Entry 9HAM (electron microscopy, 5.06 A resolution (low resolution: residue-level contacts below are approximate; hydrogen-bond / salt-bridge calls are withheld)); this record covers chains A and Z of the 13 polymer chains in the assembly.

# Chain A
Molecule: 23S ribosomal RNA
Organism: Escherichia coli
Sequence (2904 nucleotides; row label = number of the first residue in the row):
     1 GGUUAAGCGA CUAAGCGUAC ACGGUGGAUG CCCUGGCAGU CAGAGGCGAU GAAGGACGUG
    61 CUAAUCUGCG AUAAGCGUCG GUAAGGUGAU AUGAACCGUU AUAACCGGCG AUUUCCGAAU
   121 GGGGAAACCC AGUGUGUUUC GACACACUAU CAUUAACUGA AUCCAUAGGU UAAUGAGGCG
   181 AACCGGGGGA ACUGAAACAU CUAAGUACCC CGAGGAAAAG AAAUCAACCG AGAUUCCCCC
   241 AGUAGCGGCG AGCGAACGGG GAGCAGCCCA GAGCCUGAAU CAGUGUGUGU GUUAGUGGAA
   301 GCGUCUGGAA AGGCGCGCGA UACAGGGUGA CAGCCCCGUA CACAAAAAUG CACAUGCUGU
   361 GAGCUCGAUG AGUAGGGCGG GACACGUGGU AUCCUGUCUG AAUAUGGGGG GACCAUCCUC
   421 CAAGGCUAAA UACUCCUGAC UGACCGAUAG UGAACCAGUA CCGUGAGGGA AAGGCGAAAA
   481 GAACCCCGGC GAGGGGAGUG AAAAAGAACC UGAAACCGUG UACGUACAAG CAGUGGGAGC
   541 ACGCUUAGGC GUGUGACUGC GUACCUUUUG UAUAAUGGGU CAGCGACUUA UAUUCUGUAG
   601 CAAGGUUAAC CGAAUAGGGG AGCCGAAGGG AAACCGAGUC UUAACUGGGC GUUAAGUUGC
   661 AGGGUAUAGA CCCGAAACCC GGUGAUCUAG CCAUGGGCAG GUUGAAGGUU GGGUAACACU
   721 AACUGGAGGA CCGAACCGAC UAAUGUUGAA AAAUUAGCGG AUGACUUGUG GCUGGGGGUG
   781 AAAGGCCAAU CAAACCGGGA GAUAGCUGGU UCUCCCCGAA AGCUAUAUAA GUAGCGCCUC
   841 GUGAAUUCAU CUCCGGGGGU AGAGCACUGU UUCGGCAAGG GGGUCAUCCC GACUUACCAA
   901 CCCGAUGCAA ACUGCGAAUA CCGGAGAAUG UUAUCACGGG AGACACACGG CGGGUGCUAA
   961 CGUCCGUCGU GAAGAGGGAA ACAACCCAGA CCGCCAGCUA AGGUCCCAAA GUCAUGGUUA
  1021 AGUGGGAAAC GAUGUGGGAA GGCCCAGACA GCCAGGAUGU UGGCUUAGAA GCAGCCAUCA
  1081 UUUAAAGAAA GCGUAAUAGC UCACUGGUCG AGUCGGCCUG CGCGGAAGAU GUAACGGGGC
  1141 UAAACCAUGC ACCGAAGCUG CGGCAGCGAC GCUUAUGCGU UGUUGGGUAG GGGAGCGUUC
  1201 UGUAAGCCUG CGAAGGUGUG CUGUGAGGCA UGCUGGAGGU AUCAGAAGUG CGAAUGCUGA
  1261 CAUAAGUAAC GAUAAAGCGG GUGAAAAGCC CGCUCGCCGG AAGACCAAGG GUUCCUGUCC
  1321 AACGUUAAUC GGGGCAGGGU GAGUCGACCC CUAAGGCGAG GCCGAAAGGC GUAGUCGAUG
  1381 GGAAACAGGU UAAUAUUCCU GUACUUGGUG UUACUGCGAA GGGGGGACGG AGAAGGCUAU
  1441 GUUGGCCGGG CGACGGUUGU CCCGGUUUAA GCGUGUAGGC UGGUUUUCCA GGCAAAUCCG
  1501 GAAAAUCAAG GCUGAGGCGU GAUGACGAGG CACUACGGUG CUGAAGCAAC AAAUGCCCUG
  1561 CUUCCAGGAA AAGCCUCUAA GCAUCAGGUA ACAUCAAAUC GUACCCCAAA CCGACACAGG
  1621 UGGUCAGGUA GAGAAUACCA AGGCGCUUGA GAGAACUCGG GUGAAGGAAC UAGGCAAAAU
  1681 GGUGCCGUAA CUUCGGGAGA AGGCACGCUG AUAUGUAGGU GAGGUCCCUC GCGGAUGGAG
  1741 CUGAAAUCAG UCGAAGAUAC CAGCUGGCUG CAACUGUUUA UUAAAAACAC AGCACUGUGC
  1801 AAACACGAAA GUGGACGUAU ACGGUGUGAC GCCUGCCCGG UGCCGGAAGG UUAAUUGAUG
  1861 GGGUUAGCGC AAGCGAAGCU CUUGAUCGAA GCCCCGGUAA ACGGCGGCCG UAACUAUAAC
  1921 GGUCCUAAGG UAGCGAAAUU CCUUGUCGGG UAAGUUCCGA CCUGCACGAA UGGCGUAAUG
  1981 AUGGCCAGGC UGUCUCCACC CGAGACUCAG UGAAAUUGAA CUCGCUGUGA AGAUGCAGUG
  2041 UACCCGCGGC AAGACGGAAA GACCCCGUGA ACCUUUACUA UAGCUUGACA CUGAACAUUG
  2101 AGCCUUGAUG UGUAGGAUAG GUGGGAGGCU UUGAAGUGUG GACGCCAGUC UGCAUGGAGC
  2161 CGACCUUGAA AUACCACCCU UUAAUGUUUG AUGUUCUAAC GUUGACCCGU AAUCCGGGUU
  2221 GCGGACAGUG UCUGGUGGGU AGUUUGACUG GGGCGGUCUC CUCCUAAAGA GUAACGGAGG
  2281 AGCACGAAGG UUGGCUAAUC CUGGUCGGAC AUCAGGAGGU UAGUGCAAUG GCAUAAGCCA
  2341 GCUUGACUGC GAGCGUGACG GCGCGAGCAG GUGCGAAAGC AGGUCAUAGU GAUCCGGUGG
  2401 UUCUGAAUGG AAGGGCCAUC GCUCAACGGA UAAAAGGUAC UCCGGGGAUA ACAGGCUGAU
  2461 ACCGCCCAAG AGUUCAUAUC GACGGCGGUG UUUGGCACCU CGAUGUCGGC UCAUCACAUC
  2521 CUGGGGCUGA AGUAGGUCCC AAGGGUAUGG CUGUUCGCCA UUUAAAGUGG UACGCGAGCU
  2581 GGGUUUAGAA CGUCGUGAGA CAGUUCGGUC CCUAUCUGCC GUGGGCGCUG GAGAACUGAG
  2641 GGGGGCUGCU CCUAGUACGA GAGGACCGGA GUGGACGCAU CACUGGUGUU CGGGUUGUCA
  2701 UGCCAAUGGC ACUGCCCGGU AGCUAAAUGC GGAAGAGAUA AGUGCUGAAA GCAUCUAAGC
  2761 ACGAAACUUG CCCCGAGAUG AGUUCUCCCU GACCCUUUAA GGGUCCUGAA GGAACGUUGA
  2821 AGACGACGAC GUUGAUAGGC CGGGUGUGUA AGCGCAGCGA UGCGUUGAGC UAACCGGUAC
  2881 UAAUGAACCG UGAGGCUUAA CCUU
Disordered / not traced: 685-793, 865-914, 1032-1122, 1687-1701, 1769-1983, 2054-2607, 2904
Sequence notes: conflict A827 (U3587572 in 1897866982), A830 (G3587569 in 1897866982)

# Chain Z
Name: Large ribosomal subunit protein uL30
Organism: Escherichia coli
UniProt: P0AG51 (RL30_ECOLI); residues 1-58 here correspond to UniProt positions 2-59 (UniProt number = residue number + 1)
Amino-acid sequence (58 residues; numbered 1 to 58; the number before each row is that of its first residue):
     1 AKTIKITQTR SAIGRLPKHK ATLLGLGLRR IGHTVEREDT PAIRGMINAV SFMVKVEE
Disordered / not traced: 58

# Interface between chain A and chain Z
Pairs across the interface - 34 pairs, chain A then chain Z:
  A849(A) - Ala21(Z)
  U850(A) - Lys18(Z)
  U850(A) - Ala21(Z)
  U850(A) - Thr22(Z)
  U850(A) - Met46(Z)
  C851(A) - Lys18(Z)
  C851(A) - Ala42(Z)
  C851(A) - Met46(Z)
  A927(A) - Ala42(Z)
  A928(A) - Arg37(Z)
  U929(A) - Gly25(Z)
  U929(A) - Leu26(Z)
  U929(A) - Gly27(Z)
  U929(A) - Arg37(Z)
  G930(A) - Leu24(Z)
  C968(A) - Leu16(Z)
  C968(A) - Pro17(Z)
  G969(A) - Ile13(Z)
  G969(A) - Gly14(Z)
  G969(A) - Arg15(Z)
  U970(A) - Ile13(Z)
  C987(A) - Arg10(Z)
  A988(A) - Arg10(Z)
  A988(A) - Ser11(Z)
  A988(A) - Ile13(Z)
  G989(A) - Ser11(Z)
  G989(A) - Ile13(Z)
  G1157(A) - Ile31(Z)
  C1158(A) - Ile31(Z)
  U1159(A) - Arg30(Z)
  U1183(A) - Arg29(Z)
  U1183(A) - Arg30(Z)
  U1184(A) - Arg29(Z)
  U1184(A) - Arg30(Z)
Also at the interface, not in a pair above, chain A (19 interface residues in all): A1000
Also at the interface, not in a pair above, chain Z (24 interface residues in all): Ala12, Glu38, Thr40, Gly45

# Summary
19 residues of chain A and 24 residues of chain Z are in contact.
Chain A is 23S ribosomal RNA and chain Z is Large ribosomal subunit protein uL30, both from Escherichia coli;
the structure, C_(L29)-/(L22)- precursor supplemented with Api137, was determined by electron microscopy
together with 9H3K, 9H3L and 9HAL from the same study.
